PDB entry 9P8V | electron microscopy, 2.59 A resolution | chains A and B of the 8 polymer chains in the assembly

[Chain A (and B)]
Name: DNTP triphosphohydrolase
Source organism: Salmonella enterica
Notes: chain B of this document is another copy of the same molecule, construct and numbering; everything in this record applies to it too
UniProtKB: A0A5H6DAK1 (A0A5H6DAK1_SALET); residue numbers follow UniProt; this construct covers 1-469
Chain sequence (471 residues; each row starts with the number of its first residue; numbers below 1 keep their minus sign (Gly-1 is residue -1)):
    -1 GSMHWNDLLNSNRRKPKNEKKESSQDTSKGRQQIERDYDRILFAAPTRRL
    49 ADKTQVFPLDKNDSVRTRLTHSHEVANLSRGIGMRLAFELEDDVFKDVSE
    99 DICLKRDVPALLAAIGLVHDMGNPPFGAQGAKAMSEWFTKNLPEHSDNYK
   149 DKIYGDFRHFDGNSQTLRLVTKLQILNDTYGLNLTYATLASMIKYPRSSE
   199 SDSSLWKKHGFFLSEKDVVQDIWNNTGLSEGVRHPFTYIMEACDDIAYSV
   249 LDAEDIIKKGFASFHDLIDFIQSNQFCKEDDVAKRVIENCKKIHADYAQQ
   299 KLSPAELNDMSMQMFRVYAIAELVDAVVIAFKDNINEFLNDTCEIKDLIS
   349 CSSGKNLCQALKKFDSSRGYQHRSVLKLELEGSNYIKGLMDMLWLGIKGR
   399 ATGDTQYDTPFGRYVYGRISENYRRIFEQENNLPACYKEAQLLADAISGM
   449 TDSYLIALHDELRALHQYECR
Unresolved in the structure: -1, 16-24 (chain B: 15-24)
Sequence notes: expression tag (-1 to 0); conflict Ala126 (His in A0A5H6DAK1), Ala129 (Glu in A0A5H6DAK1), Asn430 (Ser in A0A5H6DAK1)
Bound ions: Mg2+: His69, His117, Asp118, Asp242
Small-molecule neighbours:
  - 2'-deoxyguanosine-5'-triphosphate (DGT): Gln53, Val54, Arg66, Asp118, Asn121, Ala126, Gln127, Asn161, Lys192, Tyr193, Lys206, Glu239, Asp242, Asp243, Tyr246, Asp250, Tyr368, Val373, Glu377
  - dTTP (TTP), molecule 1: Ala43, Pro44, Arg47, Gln172, Ser418, Glu419, Asn420, Tyr421, Asp443, Ala444, Gly447, Met448, Thr449, Tyr452
  - dTTP (TTP), molecule 2: Lys59, Asn60, Asp61, Ser62, Lys256, Glu304, Gln311
Reported in the primary citation:
  - binding site for dTTP: Arg47, Asp61, Gln172, Lys256, Ser418, Asn420, Ala444, Thr449, Tyr452
  - specificity-determining residues: Asp61, Thr449
  - conformationally variable residues (loop rearrangement, side-chain flip): Arg66, Leu174
  - contacts within the chain: Thr52-Arg66 (backbone contact), Gln53-Arg66 (backbone contact), Arg66-Asn121 (backbone contact)
  - binding site for 2'-deoxyguanosine-5'-triphosphate: Gln53, Val54, Gln127
  - mutagenesis - Y452A: abolished catalytic activity on dTTP
  - mutagenesis - R29A/R34A/R38A: increased catalytic activity on p3diT
  - mutagenesis - R29A/R34A/R38A: unchanged catalytic activity
  - mutagenesis - H117A/D118A: abolished catalytic activity

[Interface between chain A and chain B]
Residue-residue contacts (79):
  Thr25(A) - Tyr316(B)
  Thr25(A) - Ala319(B)
  Lys27(A) - Arg83(B)  hydrogen bond (backbone-side chain)
  Lys27(A) - Asp323(B)
  Gly28(A) - Arg83(B)
  Gly28(A) - Glu87(B)
  Glu33(A) - Met82(B)
  Tyr36(A) - Asn75(B)
  Asp37(A) - Asn75(B)  hydrogen bond
  Leu40(A) - His71(B)
  Leu40(A) - Asn75(B)
  Phe41(A) - Glu72(B)
  Phe41(A) - Asn75(B)
  Phe41(A) - Arg314(B)
  Phe41(A) - Ile318(B)  hydrophobic
  Arg46(A) - Asp61(B)
  Arg46(A) - Ser62(B)  hydrogen bond
  Arg46(A) - Arg64(B)
  Arg46(A) - Thr68(B)
  Arg47(A) - Asp61(B)
  Asp50(A) - Asp61(B)
  Asp61(A) - Arg46(B)
  Asp61(A) - Asp50(B)
  Asp61(A) - Thr449(B)  hydrogen bond
  Asp61(A) - Tyr452(B)
  Ser62(A) - Arg46(B)  hydrogen bond (backbone-side chain)
  Arg64(A) - Arg46(B)
  Thr68(A) - Arg46(B)
  His71(A) - His71(B)  hydrogen bond
  Glu72(A) - Leu40(B)
  Glu72(A) - Phe41(B)
  Asn75(A) - Tyr36(B)
  Asn75(A) - Asp37(B)  hydrogen bond
  Asn75(A) - Leu40(B)
  Asn75(A) - Phe41(B)
  Arg78(A) - Arg78(B)
  Met82(A) - Arg104(B)
  Arg83(A) - Lys27(B)  hydrogen bond (side chain-backbone)
  Arg83(A) - Gly28(B)
  Phe86(A) - Lys103(B)
  Phe86(A) - Arg104(B)
  Lys103(A) - Phe86(B)
  Arg104(A) - Met82(B)
  Arg104(A) - Phe86(B)
  Leu174(A) - Tyr295(B)
  Leu174(A) - Gln298(B)
  Leu174(A) - Met308(B)
  Leu174(A) - Gln311(B)
  Asn175(A) - Asp294(B)
  Asn175(A) - Tyr295(B)
  Asn175(A) - Gln298(B)
  Leu249(A) - Phe41(B)  hydrophobic
  Glu252(A) - Arg46(B)  salt bridge
  Asp294(A) - Asn175(B)
  Tyr295(A) - Leu174(B)
  Tyr295(A) - Asn175(B)
  Gln298(A) - Asn175(B)
  Leu300(A) - Glu419(B)
  Leu300(A) - Arg423(B)
  Ser301(A) - Glu419(B)  hydrogen bond
  Glu304(A) - Glu419(B)
  Glu304(A) - Asn420(B)  hydrogen bond
  Met308(A) - Leu174(B)
  Met308(A) - Arg423(B)  hydrogen bond
  Gln311(A) - Leu174(B)
  Arg314(A) - Phe41(B)
  Val315(A) - Thr25(B)
  Ala319(A) - Thr25(B)
  Glu320(A) - Lys27(B)  salt bridge
  Asp323(A) - Lys27(B)
  Glu419(A) - Ser301(B)  hydrogen bond
  Glu419(A) - Glu304(B)
  Asn420(A) - Glu304(B)
  Arg423(A) - Gln298(B)
  Arg423(A) - Leu300(B)
  Arg423(A) - Met308(B)
  Glu426(A) - Lys299(B)  salt bridge
  Thr449(A) - Asp61(B)  hydrogen bond
  Tyr452(A) - Asp61(B)
Interface residues without a listed pair, chain A (55 interface residues in all): Ala43, Val63, Leu67, Cys101, Ile173, Lys299, Met312, Tyr316
Interface residues without a listed pair, chain B (53 interface residues in all): Glu33, Ala43, Arg47, Leu67, Ile173, Leu249, Lys256, Met312, Val315

[In short]
The interface between chain A and chain B involves 55 residues on one side and 53 on the other; the contacts
include 13 hydrogen bonds and 3 salt bridges. Polar contacts include Glu252(A)-Arg46(B), Glu320(A)-Lys27(B)
and Glu426(A)-Lys299(B). From the paper: a binding site for dTTP at Arg47(A), Asp61(A) and Gln172(A) among
others; Y452A of chain A abolishes catalytic activity on dTTP; 3 substitutions were tested in all.
Both chains are DNTP triphosphohydrolase (Salmonella enterica). Entry 9P8V (Structure of CloA in complex with
dGTP and dTTP) was determined by electron microscopy, deposited together with 9P8S, 9P8T, 9P8U and 9P8W.
